8AC0 - chains B and D of the 8 polymer chains in the assembly; structure by electron microscopy, 4.10 A resolution (low resolution: residue-level contacts below are approximate; hydrogen-bond / salt-bridge calls are withheld).

== Chain B ==
Molecule: DNA-directed RNA polymerase subunit alpha
Source organism: Escherichia coli BL21
Notes: EC 2.7.7.6
UniProtKB: P0A7Z4 (RPOA_ECOLI); numbering as in UniProt (aligned over 1-329)
Sequence (329 residues; numbered 1 to 329; the number before each row is that of its first residue):
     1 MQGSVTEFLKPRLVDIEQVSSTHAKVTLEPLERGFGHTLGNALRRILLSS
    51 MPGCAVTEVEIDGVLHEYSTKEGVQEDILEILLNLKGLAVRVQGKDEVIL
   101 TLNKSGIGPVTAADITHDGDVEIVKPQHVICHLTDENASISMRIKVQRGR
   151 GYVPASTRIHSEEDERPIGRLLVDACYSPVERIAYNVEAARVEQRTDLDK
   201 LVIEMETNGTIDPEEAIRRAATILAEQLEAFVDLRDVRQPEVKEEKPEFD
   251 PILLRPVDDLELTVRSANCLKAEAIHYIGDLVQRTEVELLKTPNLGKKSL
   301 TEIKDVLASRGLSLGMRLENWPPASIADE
Unresolved in the structure: 1-3, 159-169, 233-329
Swiss-Prot annotation at these positions:
  - region: Glu162 to Glu165 (Required for interaction with Crp at class II promoters)
  - modified residue: Arg265 (ADP-ribosylarginine), Lys297 (N6-acetyllysine), Lys298 (N6-acetyllysine)
  - mutagenesis: Arg45 (R45C: In rpoA112; temperature-sensitive, blocks RNA polymerase assembly), Glu162 to Glu165 (5-fold decrease in CRP-class II promoter-dependent transcription), Glu165 (E165K: 5-fold decrease in CRP-class II promoter-dependent transcription), Arg191 (R191C: In rpoA101; temperature-sensitive)

== Chain D ==
Molecule: DNA-directed RNA polymerase subunit beta'
Source organism: Escherichia coli K-12
Notes: EC 2.7.7.6
UniProtKB: P0A8T8 (RPOC_ECO57); residues 1-1406 here = UniProt positions 1-1406
Sequence (1406 residues; row label = number of the first residue in the row):
     1 MKDLLKFLKAQTKTEEFDAIKIALASPDMIRSWSFGEVKKPETINYRTFK
    51 PERDGLFCARIFGPVKDYECLCGKYKRLKHRGVICEKCGVEVTQTKVRRE
   101 RMGHIELASPTAHIWFLKSLPSRIGLLLDMPLRDIERVLYFESYVVIEGG
   151 MTNLERQQILTEEQYLDALEEFGDEFDAKMGAEAIQALLKSMDLEQECEQ
   201 LREELNETNSETKRKKLTKRIKLLEAFVQSGNKPEWMILTVLPVLPPDLR
   251 PLVPLDGGRFATSDLNDLYRRVINRNNRLKRLLDLAAPDIIVRNEKRMLQ
   301 EAVDALLDNGRRGRAITGSNKRPLKSLADMIKGKQGRFRQNLLGKRVDYS
   351 GRSVITVGPYLRLHQCGLPKKMALELFKPFIYGKLELRGLATTIKAAKKM
   401 VEREEAVVWDILDEVIREHPVLLNRAPTLHRLGIQAFEPVLIEGKAIQLH
   451 PLVCAAYNADFDGDQMAVHVPLTLEAQLEARALMMSTNNILSPANGEPII
   501 VPSQDVVLGLYYMTRDCVNAKGEGMVLTGPKEAERLYRSGLASLHARVKV
   551 RITEYEKDANGELVAKTSLKDTTVGRAILWMIVPKGLPYSIVNQALGKKA
   601 ISKMLNTCYRILGLKPTVIFADQIMYTGFAYAARSGASVGIDDMVIPEKK
   651 HEIISEAEAEVAEIQEQFQSGLVTAGERYNKVIDIWAAANDRVSKAMMDN
   701 LQTETVINRDGQEEKQVSFNSIYMMADSGARGSAAQIRQLAGMRGLMAKP
   751 DGSIIETPITANFREGLNVLQYFISTHGARKGLADTALKTANSGYLTRRL
   801 VDVAQDLVVTEDDCGTHEGIMMTPVIEGGDVKEPLRDRVLGRVTAEDVLK
   851 PGTADILVPRNTLLHEQWCDLLEENSVDAVKVRSVVSCDTDFGVCAHCYG
   901 RDLARGHIINKGEAIGVIAAQSIGEPGTQLTMRTFHIGGAASRAAAESSI
   951 QVKNKGSIKLSNVKSVVNSSGKLVITSRNTELKLIDEFGRTKESYKVPYG
  1001 AVLAKGDGEQVAGGETVANWDPHTMPVITEVSGFVRFTDMIDGQTITRQT
  1051 DELTGLSSLVVLDSAERTAGGKDLRPALKIVDAQGNDVLIPGTDMPAQYF
  1101 LPGKAIVQLEDGVQISSGDTLARIPQESGGTKDITGGLPRVADLFEARRP
  1151 KEPAILAEISGIVSFGKETKGKRRLVITPVDGSDPYEEMIPKWRQLNVFE
  1201 GERVERGDVISDGPEAPHDILRLRGVHAVTRYIVNEVQDVYRLQGVKIND
  1251 KHIEVIVRQMLRKATIVNAGSSDFLEGEQVEYSRVKIANRELEANGKVGA
  1301 TYSRDLLGITKASLATESFISAASFQETTRVLTEAAVAGKRDELRGLKEN
  1351 VIVGRLIPAGTGYAYHQDRMRRRAAGEAPAAPQVTAEDASASLAELLNAG
  1401 LGGSDN
Unresolved in the structure: 1-15, 934-947, 1127-1135, 1374-1406
Bound ions: Zn2+ site 1: Cys70, Cys72, Cys85, Cys88; Mg2+: Asp460, Asp462 (shared with 1 residue of chain R); Zn2+ site 2: Cys814, Cys888, Cys895, Cys898
Swiss-Prot annotation at these positions:
  - binding site (Zn(2+)): Cys70, Cys72, Cys85, Cys88, Cys814, Cys888, Cys895, Cys898
  - binding site (Mg(2+)): Asp460, Asp462, Asp464
  - modified residue: Lys972 (N6-acetyllysine)

== Chain B / chain D interface ==
Residue-residue contacts - 25 pairs, chain B then chain D:
  Arg44(B) - Arg538(D)
  Leu48(B) - Arg535(D)
  Leu48(B) - Arg538(D)
  Ser49(B) - Ser539(D)
  Leu79(B) - Val526(D)
  Glu80(B) - Arg551(D)
  Leu83(B) - Val526(D)
  Leu83(B) - Leu527(D)
  Leu83(B) - Thr528(D)
  Leu83(B) - Arg551(D)
  Asn84(B) - Arg551(D)
  Lys86(B) - Val526(D)
  Lys86(B) - Glu532(D)
  Tyr152(B) - Glu532(D)
  Tyr152(B) - Arg535(D)
  Tyr152(B) - Leu536(D)
  Tyr152(B) - Leu541(D)
  Val180(B) - Arg535(D)
  Glu181(B) - Lys531(D)
  Glu181(B) - Arg535(D)
  Arg182(B) - Met581(D)
  Arg191(B) - Lys370(D)
  Arg191(B) - Trp409(D)
  Thr196(B) - Lys370(D)
  Thr196(B) - Glu443(D)
Interface residues without a listed pair, chain B (18 interface residues in all): Pro154, Cys176, Ser178, Ile183
Interface residues without a listed pair, chain D (16 interface residues in all): Glu534

== Summary ==
The interface between chain B and chain D involves 18 residues on one side and 16 on the other. From UniProt:
6 mutagenesis sites on chain B; 8 Zn2+-binding residues and 3 Mg2+-binding residues on chain D.
Here chain B is DNA-directed RNA polymerase subunit alpha (Escherichia coli BL21) and chain D is DNA-directed
RNA polymerase subunit beta' (Escherichia coli K-12). Entry 8AC0 (RNA polymerase at U-rich pause bound to
regulatory RNA putL - active, closed clamp state) was determined by electron microscopy, deposited together
with 8ABY, 8ABZ, 8AC1, 8AC2, 8ACP and 8AD1.
